PDB entry 6PIJ | electron microscopy, 2.90 A resolution | chains B and 2 of the 13 polymer chains in the assembly

== Chain B ==
Molecule: cas7 type I-F CRISPR-associated protein Csy3
Source organism: Vibrio cholerae
Chain sequence (351 residues; each row starts with the number of its first residue):
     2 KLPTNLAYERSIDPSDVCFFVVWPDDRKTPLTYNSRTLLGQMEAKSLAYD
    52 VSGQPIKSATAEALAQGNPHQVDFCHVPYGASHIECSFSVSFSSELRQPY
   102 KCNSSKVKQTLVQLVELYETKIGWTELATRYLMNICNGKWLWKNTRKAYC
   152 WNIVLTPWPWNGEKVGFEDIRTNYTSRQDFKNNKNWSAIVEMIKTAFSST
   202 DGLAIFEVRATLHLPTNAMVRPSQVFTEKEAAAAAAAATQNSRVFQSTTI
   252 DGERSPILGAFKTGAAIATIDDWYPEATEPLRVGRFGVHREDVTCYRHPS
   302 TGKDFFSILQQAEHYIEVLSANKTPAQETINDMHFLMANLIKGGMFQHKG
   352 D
Disordered / not traced: 231-240, 351-352

== Chain 2 ==
Molecule: Targeting strand ssDNA
Sequence (27 nucleotides; row label = number of the first residue in the row):
    31 ATGAAGCCAAGGCGTCCTGTAAGGCGG

== Chain B / chain 2 interface ==
Pairs across the interface (22):
  Thr-5(B) with DT50(2), hydrogen bond to the phosphate; DA51(2), phosphate contact
  Asn-6(B) with DT50(2), base contact; DA51(2), sugar contact
  Met-43(B) with DG41(2), phosphate contact
  Ser-47(B) with DC43(2), sugar contact; DG44(2), phosphate contact
  Gln-67(B) with DA39(2), sugar contact; DA40(2), sugar contact
  Gly-68(B) with DA40(2), base contact
  Asn-69(B) with DG41(2), sugar contact; DG42(2), hydrogen bond to the sugar
  Pro-70(B) with DG41(2), base contact
  His-71(B) with DG42(2), stacking on the base
  Phe-227(B) with DC46(2), base contact
  Ser-243(B) with DG42(2), base contact
  Met-346(B) with DG49(2), base contact
  Gln-348(B) with DG49(2), sugar contact; DT50(2), sugar contact
  His-349(B) with DT50(2), phosphate contact
  Lys-350(B) with DT50(2), hydrogen bond to the phosphate; DA51(2), phosphate contact
Other interface residues (no listed pair), chain B (20 interface residues in all): Leu-40, Gln-42, Ala-45, Leu-48, Lys-102

== Summary ==
Chain B and chain 2 form an interface of 20 and 10 residues respectively, with 3 hydrogen bonds and 1 aromatic
stacking contact. Polar contacts include Asn-69(B)/DG42(2), Thr-5(B)/DT50(2) and Lys-350(B)/DT50(2).
Chain B is cas7 type I-F CRISPR-associated protein Csy3 (Vibrio cholerae) and chain 2 is Targeting strand
ssDNA; the structure, Target DNA-bound V. cholerae TniQ-Cascade complex, closed conformation, was determined
by electron microscopy together with 6PIF and 6PIG from the same study.
